PDB entry 8CFA | electron microscopy, 3.06 A resolution | chains B and C of the 7 polymer chains in the assembly

[Chain B (and C)]
Name: Major capsid subunit
Notes: chain C of this document is another copy of the same molecule, construct and numbering; everything in this record applies to it too
Reference sequence: Q77WA0 (Q77WA0_BPHK0); residue numbers follow UniProt; this construct covers 1-385
Chain sequence (385 residues; each row starts with the number of its first residue):
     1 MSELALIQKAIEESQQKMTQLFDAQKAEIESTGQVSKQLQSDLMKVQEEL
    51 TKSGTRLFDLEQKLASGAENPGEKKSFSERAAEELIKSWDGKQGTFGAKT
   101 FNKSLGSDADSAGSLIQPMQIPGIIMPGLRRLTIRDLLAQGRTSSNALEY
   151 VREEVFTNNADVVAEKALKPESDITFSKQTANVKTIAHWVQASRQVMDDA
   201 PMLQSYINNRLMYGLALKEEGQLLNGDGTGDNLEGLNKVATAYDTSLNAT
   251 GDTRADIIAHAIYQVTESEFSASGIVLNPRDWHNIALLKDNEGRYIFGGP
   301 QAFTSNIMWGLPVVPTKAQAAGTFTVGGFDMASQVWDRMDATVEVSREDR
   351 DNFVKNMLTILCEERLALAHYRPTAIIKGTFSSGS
Disordered / not traced: 1-126, 158-172, 383-385 (chain C: 1-127, 158-172, 383-385)

[Chain B / chain C interface]
Pairs across the interface - 40 pairs, chain B then chain C:
  Leu-148(B) / Asp-199(C)
  Leu-148(B) / Met-202(C)  hydrophobic
  Glu-149(B) / Ser-193(C)  hydrogen bond
  Glu-149(B) / Gln-195(C)
  Val-151(B) / Val-190(C)  hydrophobic
  Val-151(B) / Ala-192(C)  hydrophobic
  Glu-153(B) / Tyr-206(C)  hydrogen bond
  Glu-153(B) / Arg-210(C)  salt bridge
  Phe-176(B) / Trp-189(C)
  Phe-176(B) / Val-190(C)  hydrophobic
  Lys-178(B) / Ser-193(C)
  Lys-178(B) / Asn-356(C)
  Leu-247(B) / Arg-280(C)
  Thr-250(B) / Lys-289(C)  hydrogen bond (backbone-side chain)
  Asp-252(B) / Lys-289(C)  salt bridge
  Asp-256(B) / Tyr-295(C)  hydrogen bond
  Ala-259(B) / Pro-300(C)  hydrophobic
  His-260(B) / His-283(C)  hydrogen bond
  His-260(B) / Leu-287(C)
  Tyr-263(B) / Pro-279(C)
  Tyr-263(B) / Arg-280(C)
  Tyr-263(B) / His-283(C)
  Tyr-263(B) / Phe-303(C)  hydrophobic
  Thr-266(B) / Pro-279(C)
  Glu-267(B) / Lys-317(C)  hydrogen bond (backbone-side chain)
  Glu-269(B) / Leu-217(C)
  Phe-270(B) / Arg-210(C)
  Phe-270(B) / Tyr-213(C)  hydrophobic
  Ser-271(B) / Arg-130(C)  hydrogen bond
  Ala-272(B) / Arg-130(C)  hydrogen bond (backbone-side chain)
  Ser-273(B) / Arg-130(C)
  Asn-291(B) / Glu-292(C)
  Trp-309(B) / Pro-300(C)  hydrophobic
  Trp-309(B) / Gln-301(C)
  Trp-309(B) / Thr-304(C)  hydrogen bond (backbone-side chain)
  Leu-311(B) / Arg-130(C)
  Asp-330(B) / Arg-130(C)
  Met-331(B) / Gly-128(C)
  Met-331(B) / Arg-210(C)  hydrogen bond (backbone-side chain)
  Tyr-371(B) / Arg-210(C)
Interface residues without a listed pair, chain B (33 interface residues in all): Ala-249, Gly-251, Ile-262, Asp-290, Gly-310, Trp-336, Arg-372
Interface residues without a listed pair, chain C (31 interface residues in all): His-188, Gln-191, Val-196, Gly-293, Met-357

[Overview]
33 residues of chain B and 31 residues of chain C are in contact, with 10 hydrogen bonds and 2 salt bridges.
Polar contacts include Glu-153(B)/Arg-210(C), Asp-252(B)/Lys-289(C) and Glu-149(B)/Ser-193(C).
Both chains are Major capsid subunit. Entry 8CFA (HK97 Prohead II as part of a DNA packaging complex) was
determined by electron microscopy, deposited together with 8CEZ.
